Entry 1MHC (X-ray diffraction, 2.10 A resolution); this record covers chains A and C of the 3 polymer chains in the assembly.

[Chain A]
Molecule: MHC class I antigen H2-M3
From: Mus musculus
Notes: engineered mutation(s): INS(275(A)-282(A)), INS(275(D)-282(D))
UniProt: Q31093 (Q31093_MOUSE); aligned to UniProt positions 25-300 over residues 1-276 (the alignment contains insertions or deletions, so no single offset holds)
Chain sequence (282 residues; row label = number of the first residue in the row):
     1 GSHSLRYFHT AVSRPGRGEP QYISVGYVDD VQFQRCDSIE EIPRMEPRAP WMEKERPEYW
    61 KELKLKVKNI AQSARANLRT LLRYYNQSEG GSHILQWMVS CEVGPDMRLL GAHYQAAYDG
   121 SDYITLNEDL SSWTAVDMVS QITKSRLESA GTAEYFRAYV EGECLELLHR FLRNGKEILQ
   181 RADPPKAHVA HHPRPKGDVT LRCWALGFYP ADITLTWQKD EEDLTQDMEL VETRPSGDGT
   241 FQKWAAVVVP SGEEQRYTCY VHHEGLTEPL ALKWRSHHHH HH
Disordered / not traced: 277-282
Disulfides: C101-C164, C203-C259

[Chain C]
Molecule: Nonapeptide from rat NADH dehydrogenase
From: Rattus rattus
UniProt: P03889 (NU1M_RAT); residue numbers follow UniProt; this construct covers 1-9
Chain sequence (9 residues; each row starts with the number of its first residue):
     1 MYFINILTL
Modified residues: M1 (n-formylmethionine; FME)

[How chain A and chain C interact]
Pairs across the interface (41; chain A residue first):
  Y7(A) - M1(C)
  H9(A) - M1(C)
  H9(A) - Y2(C)
  Y22(A) - M1(C)
  S24(A) - M1(C)
  L63(A) - M1(C)
  K66(A) - M1(C)  hydrogen bond (side chain-backbone)
  V67(A) - M1(C)
  I70(A) - M1(C)
  I70(A) - Y2(C)
  I70(A) - F3(C)  hydrophobic
  S73(A) - F3(C)
  N77(A) - F3(C)
  N77(A) - N5(C)
  N77(A) - I6(C)  hydrogen bond (side chain-backbone)
  N77(A) - L7(C)  hydrogen bond (side chain-backbone)
  N77(A) - L9(C)  hydrogen bond (side chain-backbone)
  T80(A) - L7(C)
  T80(A) - T8(C)
  Y84(A) - L7(C)  hydrophobic
  Y84(A) - T8(C)
  W97(A) - Y2(C)  hydrogen bond (side chain-backbone)
  W97(A) - F3(C)  hydrophobic
  V99(A) - M1(C)
  V99(A) - Y2(C)
  Y114(A) - I4(C)  hydrogen bond (side chain-backbone)
  Y123(A) - I6(C)  hydrophobic
  Y123(A) - L7(C)
  W133(A) - I4(C)  hydrophobic
  I142(A) - L7(C)  hydrophobic
  T143(A) - I6(C)
  T143(A) - L7(C)
  R146(A) - L7(C)
  R146(A) - T8(C)  hydrogen bond
  L147(A) - I4(C)  hydrophobic
  L147(A) - N5(C)
  T152(A) - I4(C)
  Y155(A) - Y2(C)
  F156(A) - Y2(C)  hydrophobic
  Y159(A) - M1(C)  hydrogen bond (side chain-backbone)
  Y159(A) - Y2(C)  hydrophobic
Interface residues without a listed pair, chain A (33 interface residues in all): Q34, A74, L81, L95, A116, I124, V139, E163

[In short]
Chain A and chain C form an interface of 33 and 9 residues respectively; the contacts include 8 hydrogen
bonds. Polar contacts include K66(A)-M1(C), N77(A)-I6(C) and N77(A)-L7(C).
Chain A is MHC class I antigen H2-M3 (Mus musculus) and chain C is Nonapeptide from rat NADH dehydrogenase
(Rattus rattus); the structure, Model of MHC class I H2-M3 with nonapeptide from rat ND1 refined at 2.3
angstroms resolution, was determined by X-ray diffraction.
